Entry 7NJX (electron microscopy, 4.32 A resolution (low resolution: residue-level contacts below are approximate; hydrogen-bond / salt-bridge calls are withheld)); this record covers chains T and a of the 12 polymer chains in the assembly.

# Chain T
Name: ATP synthase subunit c
Source organism: Mycolicibacterium smegmatis (strain ATCC 700084 / mc(2)155)
UniProt: A0R205 (A0R205_MYCS2); residues 1-86 here = UniProt positions 1-86
Sequence (86 residues; each row starts with the number of its first residue):
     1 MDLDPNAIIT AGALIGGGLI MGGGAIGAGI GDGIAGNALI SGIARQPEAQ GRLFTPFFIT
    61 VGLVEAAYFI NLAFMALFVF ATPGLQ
Not modelled in the structure: 1-2
Reported in the primary citation:
  - catalytic residues: E65 (proposed by the authors, not directly observed)

# Chain a
Name: ATP synthase subunit a
Source organism: Mycolicibacterium smegmatis (strain ATCC 700084 / mc(2)155)
UniProt: A0R206 (A0R206_MYCS2); residues 1-252 here = UniProt positions 1-252
Sequence (252 residues; each row starts with the number of its first residue):
     1 MLAAEEGGAA IHVGHHTLVF ELFGMTFNGD TILATAVTAV IVIALAFYLR AKVTSTGVPS
    61 GVQLFWEALT IQMRQQIEGS IGMKIAPFVL PLSVTIFVFI LISNWLAVLP LQYGGADGAA
   121 AELYKAPASD INFVLALALF VFVCYHAAGI WRRGIVGHPI KVVKGHVAFL APINIVEELA
   181 KPISLALRLF GNIFAGGILV ALIAMFPWYI QWFPNAVWKT FDLFVGLIQA FIFSLLTILY
   241 FSQSMELDHE DH
Not modelled in the structure: 1-9, 248-252
Reported in the primary citation:
  - catalytic residues: H12, H15, H16, D30, N104, Q112, D117, E122, K125, H146, R153, K161, H166, N174, E177, E178, K181, S184, K219, D222, Q229, Y240 (proposed by the authors, not directly observed)

# Interface between chain T and chain a
Pairs across the interface - 7 pairs, chain T then chain a:
  G62(T) with F221(a)
  L63(T) with F221(a)
  A66(T) with F221(a)
  A73(T) with L199(a)
  F74(T) with I198(a); L199(a)
  L77(T) with I11(a)
Interface residues without a listed pair, chain T (9 interface residues in all): I70, A76, P83
Interface residues without a listed pair, chain a (8 interface residues in all): L202, M205, W218, F224

# Summary
9 residues of chain T and 8 residues of chain a are in contact. From the paper: catalytic residues E65(T) and
H12(a) among others.
Here chain T is ATP synthase subunit c and chain a is ATP synthase subunit a, both from Mycolicibacterium
smegmatis (strain ATCC 700084 / mc(2)155). Entry 7NJX (Mycobacterium smegmatis ATP synthase Fo combined class
4) was determined by electron microscopy together with 7NJK, 7NJL, 7NJM, 7NJN, 7NJO, 7NJP and 20 further
entries from the same study.
